PDB entry 8F2M | electron microscopy, 3.70 A resolution | chains D and C of the 4 polymer chains in the assembly

# Chain D
Name: Major capsid protein
From: Bacillus phage phi29
Reference sequence: P13849 (CAPSD_BPPH2); numbering as in UniProt (aligned over 1-448)
Sequence (448 residues; row label = number of the first residue in the row):
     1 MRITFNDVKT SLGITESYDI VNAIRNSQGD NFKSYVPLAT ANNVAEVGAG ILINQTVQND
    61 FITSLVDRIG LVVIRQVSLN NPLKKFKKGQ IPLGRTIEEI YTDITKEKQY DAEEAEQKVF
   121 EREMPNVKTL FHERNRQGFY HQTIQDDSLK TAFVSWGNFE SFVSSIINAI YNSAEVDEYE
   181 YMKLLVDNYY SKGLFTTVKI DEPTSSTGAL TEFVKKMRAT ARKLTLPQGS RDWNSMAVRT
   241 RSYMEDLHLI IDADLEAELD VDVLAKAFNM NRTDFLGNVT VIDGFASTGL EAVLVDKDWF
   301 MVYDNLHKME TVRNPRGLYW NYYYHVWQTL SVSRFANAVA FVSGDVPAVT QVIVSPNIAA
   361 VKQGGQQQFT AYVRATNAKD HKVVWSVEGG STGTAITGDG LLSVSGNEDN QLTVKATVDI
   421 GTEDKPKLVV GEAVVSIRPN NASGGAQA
Unresolved in the structure: 26-31, 441-448

# Chain C
Name: Capsid assembly scaffolding protein
From: Bacillus phage phi29
Reference sequence: P13848 (SCAF_BPPH2); residue numbers follow UniProt; this construct covers 1-98
Sequence (98 residues; numbered 1 to 98; the number before each row is that of its first residue):
     1 MPLKPEEHED ILNKLLDPEL AQSERTEALQ QLRVNYGSFV SEYNDLTKSH EKLAAEKDDL
    61 IVSNSKLFRQ IGLTDKQEED HKKADISETI TIEDLEAK
Unresolved in the structure: 1-11, 24-98
UniProt features mapped onto this chain:
  - mutagenesis: E56 (E56K: Forms procapsids which have incorporated the connector. Defective in producing infectious virions), R69 (R69E: Fails to incorporate the connector. Defective in producing infectious virions)

# Chain D / chain C interface
Contacting residue pairs (11; chain D residue first):
  T10(D) - K14(C)
  S11(D) - K14(C)
  S17(D) - E19(C)
  I20(D) - P18(C)
  I20(D) - E19(C)
  I20(D) - A21(C)  hydrophobic
  V21(D) - D17(C)
  A23(D) - P18(C)
  T40(D) - A21(C)
  R68(D) - D17(C)  salt bridge
  V72(D) - L12(C)  hydrophobic
Interface residues without a listed pair, chain D (12 interface residues in all): L12, Y18, I24
Interface residues without a listed pair, chain C (10 interface residues in all): N13, L16, L20, Q22

# Overview
12 residues of chain D face 10 of chain C across their interface, with 1 salt bridge. The salt-bridged pair is
R68(D)-D17(C). From UniProt: 2 mutagenesis sites on chain C.
Chain D is Major capsid protein and chain C is Capsid assembly scaffolding protein, both from Bacillus phage
phi29; the structure, Phi-29 scaffolding protein bound to intermediate-state MCP, was determined by electron
microscopy together with 8F2N and 8F2O from the same study.
